PDB entry 3E7B | X-ray diffraction, 1.70 A resolution | chain A

Chain A:
Molecule: Serine/threonine-protein phosphatase PP1-alpha catalytic subunit
Organism: Homo sapiens
Notes: EC 3.1.3.16
UniProt: P62136 (PP1A_HUMAN); residue numbers follow UniProt; this construct covers 7-300
Chain sequence (299 residues; row label = number of the first residue in the row; note: 6 numbers in that range are skipped by the numbering (no residue carries them; nothing is unmodelled there); numbers below 1 keep their minus sign (Gly-4 is residue -4)):
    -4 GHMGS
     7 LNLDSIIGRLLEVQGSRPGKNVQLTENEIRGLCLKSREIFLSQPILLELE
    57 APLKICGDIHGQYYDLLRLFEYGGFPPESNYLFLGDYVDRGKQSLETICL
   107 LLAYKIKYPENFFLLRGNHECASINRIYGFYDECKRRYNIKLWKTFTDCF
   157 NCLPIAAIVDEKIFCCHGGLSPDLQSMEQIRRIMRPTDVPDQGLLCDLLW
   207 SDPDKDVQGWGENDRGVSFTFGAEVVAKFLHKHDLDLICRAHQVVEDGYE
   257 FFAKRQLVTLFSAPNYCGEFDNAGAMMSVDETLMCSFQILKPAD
Disordered / not traced: -4 to -1, 300
Sequence notes: expression tag (-4 to 0)
Small-molecule neighbours:
  - E7B ((2Z)-2-[(1R)-3-{[(1R,2S,3R,6S,7S,10R)-10-{(2S,3S,6R,8S,9R)-3,9-dimethyl-8-[(3S)-3-methyl-4-oxopentyl]-1,7-dioxaspiro[5.5]undec-2-yl}-3,7-dihydroxy-2-methoxy-6-methyl-1-(1-methylethyl)-5-oxoundecyl]oxy}-1-hydroxy-3-oxopropyl]-3-methylbut-2-enedioic acid): Arg96, Asn124, His125, Cys127, Ser129, Ile130, Ile133, Tyr134, Asp194, Val195, Pro196, Asp197, Cys202, Trp206, Asp220, Arg221, Gly222, Val223, His248, Gln249, Val250, Tyr272, Phe276
  - Mn2+ (MN), molecule 1: Asp64, His66, Asp92, His125, His248, Phe267, Tyr272
  - Mn2+ (MN), molecule 2: Asp64, Asp92, Asn124, His125, His173, His248
UniProt features mapped onto this chain:
  - active site: His125 (Proton donor)
  - binding site (Mn(2+)): Asp64, His66, Asp92, Asn124, His173, His248
  - modified residue: Ser22 (Phosphoserine)
  - mutagenesis: Pro50 (P50R: Promotes SMP complex formation), Ala57 (A57P: No effect on SMP complex formation), Glu184 (E184A: Promotes SMP complex formation), Arg188 (R188A: Abolishes SMP complex formation)
What the authors report for this chain:
  - binding site for E7B: Arg96, Cys127, Ser129, Ile133, Trp206, Arg221, Gly222, Val223, Val250, Tyr272

Overview:
Bound to chain A: Mn2+ and compound E7B. From UniProt: active-site residue His125, 6 Mn2+-binding residues and
4 mutagenesis sites. The paper reports a binding site for E7B at Arg96, Cys127 and Ser129 among others.
Chain A is Serine/threonine-protein phosphatase PP1-alpha catalytic subunit (Homo sapiens); the structure,
Crystal Structure of Protein Phosphatase-1 Bound to the natural toxin inhibitor Tautomycin, was determined by
X-ray diffraction, deposited together with 3E7A.
